PDB entry 8YN8 | electron microscopy, 2.77 A resolution | chains A and R of the 5 polymer chains in the assembly

== Chain A ==
Molecule: Engineered guanine nucleotide-binding protein G(o) subunit alpha, Guanine nucleotide-binding protein G(o) subunit alpha
Source organism: synthetic construct
UniProtKB: P09471 (GNAO_HUMAN); residues 182-354 carry their UniProt numbers (163 of 226 residues fall inside the UniProt entry; the rest is not from it)
Sequence (226 residues; numbered 3 to 354; 126 numbers in that range are skipped by the numbering (no residue carries them; nothing is unmodelled there); the number before each row is that of its first residue):
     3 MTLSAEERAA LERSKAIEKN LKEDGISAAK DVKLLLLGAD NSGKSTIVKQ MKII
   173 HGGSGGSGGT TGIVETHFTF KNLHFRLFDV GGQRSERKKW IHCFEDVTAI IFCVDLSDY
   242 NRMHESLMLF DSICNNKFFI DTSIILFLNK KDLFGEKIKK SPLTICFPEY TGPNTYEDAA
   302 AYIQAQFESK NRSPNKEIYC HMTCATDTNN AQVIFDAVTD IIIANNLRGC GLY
Disordered / not traced: 3, 173-182
Differences from the reference sequence: engineered mutation Asp227 (Ala in P09471), Asp230 (Gly in P09471), Ala332 (Ile in P09471), Ile335 (Val in P09471)

== Chain R ==
Molecule: Histamine H3 receptor
Source organism: Homo sapiens
UniProtKB: Q9Y5N1 (HRH3_HUMAN); residues 1-445 carry their UniProt numbers (445 of 606 residues fall inside the UniProt entry; the rest is not from it)
Sequence (659 residues; row label = number of the first residue in the row; numbers below 1 keep their minus sign (Asp-52 is residue -52)):
   -52 DYKDDDDHHH HHHHHGQPGN GSAFLLAPNG SHAPDHNVTQ QRDEENLYFQ GVDMERAPPD
     8 GPLNASGALA GEAAAAGGAR GFSAAWTAVL AALMALLIVA TVLGNALVML AFVADSSLRT
    68 QNNFFLLNLA ISDFLVGAFC IPLYVPYVLT GRWTFGRGLC KLWLVVDYLL CTSSAFNIVL
   128 ISYDRFLSVT RAVSYRAQQG DTRRAVRKML LVWVLAFLLY GPAILSWEYL SGGSSIPEGH
   188 CYAEFFYNWY FLITASTLEF FTPFLSVTFF NLSIYLNIQR RTRLRLDGAR EAAGPEPPPE
   248 AQPSPPPPPG CWGCWQKGHG EAMPLHRYGV GEAAVGAEAG EATLGGGGGG GSVASPTSSS
   308 GSSSRGTERP RSLKRGSKPS ASSASLEKRM KMVSQSFTQR FRLSRDRKVA KSLAVIVSIF
   368 GLCWAPYTLL MIIRAACHGH CVPDYWYETS FWLLWANSAV NPVLYPLCHH SFRRAFTKLL
   428 CPQKLKIQPH SSLEHCWKAA AVFTLEDFVG DWEQTAAYNL DQVLEQGGVS SLLQNLAVSV
   488 TPIQRIVRSG ENALKIDIHV IIPYEGLSAD QMAQIEEVFK VVYPVDDHHF KVILPYGTLV
   548 IDGVTPNMLN YFGRPYEGIA VFDGKKITVT GTLWNGNKII DERLITPDGS MLFRVTINS
Disordered / not traced: -52 to 33, 235-342, 428-606
Differences from the reference sequence: expression tag (-52 to 0)
Disulfides: Cys107-Cys188, Cys384-Cys388
Ligand contacts: 5-(3-phenylmethoxypropyl)-1H-imidazole (A1LY3): Asp114, Tyr115, Cys118, Tyr167, Leu199, Ser203, Glu206, Trp371, Tyr374, Thr375, Phe398, Leu401, Trp402

== Chain A / chain R interface ==
Residue-residue contacts (40):
  Ala31(A) - Arg143(R)  hydrogen bond (backbone-side chain)
  Lys32(A) - Arg143(R)  hydrogen bond (backbone-side chain)
  Lys32(A) - Ala144(R)
  Asp33(A) - Arg143(R)  hydrogen bond (backbone-side chain)
  Val34(A) - Arg143(R)
  Asn194(A) - Val140(R)
  Asn312(A) - Thr345(R)
  Pro315(A) - Phe348(R)
  Asn316(A) - Phe348(R)
  Lys317(A) - Thr345(R)
  Glu318(A) - Arg232(R)  salt bridge
  Glu318(A) - Arg349(R)  salt bridge
  Ile319(A) - Arg232(R)  hydrogen bond (backbone-side chain)
  Tyr320(A) - Arg232(R)
  Asp341(A) - Arg228(R)
  Asp341(A) - Arg349(R)  salt bridge
  Ile343(A) - Ala139(R)
  Ile343(A) - Arg143(R)
  Ile344(A) - Val136(R)
  Ile344(A) - Ala139(R)  hydrophobic
  Ile344(A) - Arg228(R)
  Asn347(A) - Ser135(R)  hydrogen bond (side chain-backbone)
  Asn347(A) - Ala139(R)
  Asn347(A) - Tyr142(R)
  Leu348(A) - Val136(R)  hydrophobic
  Leu348(A) - Ile225(R)  hydrophobic
  Gly350(A) - Asn69(R)
  Gly350(A) - His416(R)  hydrogen bond (backbone-side chain)
  Cys351(A) - Arg132(R)  hydrogen bond (backbone-side chain)
  Cys351(A) - His416(R)
  Gly352(A) - Cys415(R)
  Gly352(A) - His416(R)
  Leu353(A) - Arg132(R)
  Leu353(A) - Ile221(R)  hydrophobic
  Leu353(A) - Lys355(R)
  Leu353(A) - Leu360(R)  hydrophobic
  Tyr354(A) - Arg352(R)  hydrogen bond
  Tyr354(A) - Lys355(R)  hydrogen bond (backbone-side chain)
  Tyr354(A) - Val356(R)  hydrophobic
  Tyr354(A) - Cys415(R)
Also at the interface, not in a pair above, chain A (29 interface residues in all): Ile28, Lys193, Leu195, Phe336, Thr340, Ala345, Arg349
Also at the interface, not in a pair above, chain R (26 interface residues in all): Gln146, Gly147, Ser359, His417

== Summary ==
29 residues of chain A face 26 of chain R across their interface; the contacts include 9 hydrogen bonds and 3
salt bridges. Among the polar pairs are Glu318(A)-Arg232(R), Glu318(A)-Arg349(R) and Asp341(A)-Arg349(R).
Bound to chain R: 5-(3-phenylmethoxypropyl)-1H-imidazole.
Here chain A is Engineered guanine nucleotide-binding protein G(o) subunit alpha, Guanine nucleotide-binding
protein G(o) subunit alpha (synthetic construct) and chain R is Histamine H3 receptor (Homo sapiens). Entry
8YN8 (Cryo-EM structure of histamine H3 receptor in complex with proxyfan and miniGo) was determined by
electron microscopy (same publication as 8YN2, 8YN3, 8YN4, 8YN5, 8YN6, 8YN7, 8YN9 and 8YNA).
